2ZJX - chains A and B; structure by X-ray diffraction, 1.09 A resolution.

Chain A (and B):
Name: Pancreatic trypsin inhibitor
Source organism: Bos taurus
Notes: chain B of this document is another copy of the same molecule, construct and numbering; everything in this record applies to it too
Reference sequence: P00974 (BPT1_BOVIN); residues 1-58 here correspond to UniProt positions 36-93 (UniProt number = residue number + 35)
Chain sequence (58 residues; each row starts with the number of its first residue):
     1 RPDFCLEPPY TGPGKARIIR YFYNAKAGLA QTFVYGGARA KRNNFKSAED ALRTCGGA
Disulfide bonds: Cys5-Cys55
Construct notes: engineered mutation Gly14 (Cys49 in P00974), Ala30 (Cys65 in P00974), Ala38 (Cys73 in P00974), Ala51 (Cys86 in P00974), Leu52 (Met87 in P00974)
UniProt features mapped onto this chain:
  - site: Lys15, Ala16 (Reactive bond for trypsin)

Chain A / chain B interface:
Residue-residue contacts - 6 pairs, chain A then chain B:
  Asp3(A) - Ala38(B)
  Asp3(A) - Arg39(B)  hydrogen bond (side chain-backbone)
  Glu7(A) - Arg39(B)  salt bridge
  Ala40(A) - Arg42(B)
  Lys41(A) - Lys41(B)
  Arg42(A) - Ala40(B)
Also at the interface, not in a pair above, chain A (6 interface residues in all): Arg39
Also at the interface, not in a pair above, chain B (6 interface residues in all): Gly37

Overview:
The chain A/chain B interface involves 6 residues from each chain; the contacts include 1 hydrogen bond and 1
salt bridge. Among the polar pairs are Glu7(A)-Arg39(B) and Asp3(A)-Arg39(B).
Both chains are Pancreatic trypsin inhibitor (Bos taurus). Entry 2ZJX (Bovine pancreatic trypsin inhibitor
(BPTI) containing only the [5,55] disulfide bond) was determined by X-ray diffraction, deposited together with
3CI7.
